7RIQ - chains A and H of the 13 polymer chains in the assembly; structure by X-ray diffraction, 3.00 A resolution.

Chain A:
Protein: DNA-directed RNA polymerase II subunit RPB1
Source organism: Saccharomyces cerevisiae (strain ATCC 204508 / S288c)
Notes: EC 2.7.7.6
UniProt: P04050 (RPB1_YEAST); residues 1-1733 here = UniProt positions 1-1733
Sequence (1733 residues; each row starts with the number of its first residue):
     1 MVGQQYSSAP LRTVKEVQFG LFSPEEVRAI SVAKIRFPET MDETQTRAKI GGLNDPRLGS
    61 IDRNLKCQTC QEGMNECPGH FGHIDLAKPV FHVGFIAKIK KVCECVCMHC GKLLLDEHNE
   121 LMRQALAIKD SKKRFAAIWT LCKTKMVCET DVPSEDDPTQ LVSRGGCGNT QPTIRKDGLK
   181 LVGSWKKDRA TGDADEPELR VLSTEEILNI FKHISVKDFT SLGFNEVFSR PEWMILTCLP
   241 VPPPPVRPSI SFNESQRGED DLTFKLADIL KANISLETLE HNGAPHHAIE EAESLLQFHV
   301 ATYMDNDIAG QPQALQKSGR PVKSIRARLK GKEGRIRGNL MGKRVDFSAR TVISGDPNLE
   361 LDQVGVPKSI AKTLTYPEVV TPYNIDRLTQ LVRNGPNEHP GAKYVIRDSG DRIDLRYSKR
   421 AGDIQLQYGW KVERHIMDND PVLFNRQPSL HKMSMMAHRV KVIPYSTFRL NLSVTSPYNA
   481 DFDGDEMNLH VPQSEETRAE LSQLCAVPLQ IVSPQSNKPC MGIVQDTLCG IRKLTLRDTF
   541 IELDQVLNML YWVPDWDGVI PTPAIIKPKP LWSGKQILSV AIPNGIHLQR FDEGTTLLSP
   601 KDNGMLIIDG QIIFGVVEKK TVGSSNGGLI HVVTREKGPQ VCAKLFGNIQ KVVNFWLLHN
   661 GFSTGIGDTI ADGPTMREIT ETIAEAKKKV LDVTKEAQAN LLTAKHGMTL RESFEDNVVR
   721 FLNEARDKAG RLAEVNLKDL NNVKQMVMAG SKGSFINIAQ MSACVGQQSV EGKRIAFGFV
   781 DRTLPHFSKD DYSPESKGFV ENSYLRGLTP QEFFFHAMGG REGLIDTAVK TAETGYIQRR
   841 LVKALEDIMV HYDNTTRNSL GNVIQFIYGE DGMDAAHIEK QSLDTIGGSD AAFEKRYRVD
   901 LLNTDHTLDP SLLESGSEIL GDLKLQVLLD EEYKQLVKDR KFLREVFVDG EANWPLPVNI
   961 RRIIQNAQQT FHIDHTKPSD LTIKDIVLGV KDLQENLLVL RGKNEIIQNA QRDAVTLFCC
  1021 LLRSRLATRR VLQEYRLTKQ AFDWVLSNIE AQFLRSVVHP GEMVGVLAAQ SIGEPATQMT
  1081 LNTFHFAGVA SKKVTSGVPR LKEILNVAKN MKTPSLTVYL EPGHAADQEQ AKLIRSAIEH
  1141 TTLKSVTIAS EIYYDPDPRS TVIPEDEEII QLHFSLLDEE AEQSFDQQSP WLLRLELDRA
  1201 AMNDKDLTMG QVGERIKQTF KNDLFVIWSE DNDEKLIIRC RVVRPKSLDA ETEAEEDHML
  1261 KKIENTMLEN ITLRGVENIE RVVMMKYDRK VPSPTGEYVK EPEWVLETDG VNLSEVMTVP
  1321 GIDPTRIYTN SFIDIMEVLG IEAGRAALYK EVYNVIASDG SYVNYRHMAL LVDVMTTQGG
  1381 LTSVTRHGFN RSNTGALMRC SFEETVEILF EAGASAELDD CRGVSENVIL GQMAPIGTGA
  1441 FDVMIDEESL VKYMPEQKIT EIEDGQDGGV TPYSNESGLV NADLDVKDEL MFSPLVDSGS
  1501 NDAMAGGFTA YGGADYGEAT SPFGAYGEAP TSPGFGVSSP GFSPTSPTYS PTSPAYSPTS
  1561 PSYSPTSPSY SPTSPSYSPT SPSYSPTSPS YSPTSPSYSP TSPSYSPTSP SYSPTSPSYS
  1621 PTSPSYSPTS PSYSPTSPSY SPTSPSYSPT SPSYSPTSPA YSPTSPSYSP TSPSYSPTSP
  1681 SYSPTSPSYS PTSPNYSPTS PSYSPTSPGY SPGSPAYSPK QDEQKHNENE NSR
Not modelled in the structure: 1-2, 154-160, 187-198, 250-256, 1082-1091, 1177-1187, 1447-1733
Curated features (UniProtKB/Swiss-Prot):
  - region: Pro-248 to Asp-260 (Lid loop), Asn-306 to Lys-323 (Rudder loop), Pro-810 to Glu-822 (Bridging helix)
  - binding site (Zn(2+)): Cys-67, Cys-70, Cys-77, His-80, Cys-107, Cys-110, Cys-148, Cys-167
  - binding site (Mg(2+)): Asp-481, Asp-483, Asp-485
  - modified residue: Thr-1471 (Phosphothreonine)
  - cross-link (Glycyl lysine isopeptide (Lys-Gly)): Lys-695 (interchain with G-Cter in ubiquitin), Lys-1246 (interchain with G-Cter in ubiquitin), Lys-1350 (interchain with G-Cter in ubiquitin)
  - natural variant: Ser-1653 to Pro-1659 (deletion: In strain: A364A)
  - mutagenesis: Lys-1246 (K1246R: Impairs ubiquitination during transcription stress)
Metal / ion sites: Zn2+ site 1: Cys-67, Cys-70, Cys-77, His-80; Zn2+ site 2: Cys-107, Cys-110, Cys-148; Mg2+: Asp-483 (shared with 1 residue of chain R)

Chain H:
Protein: DNA-directed RNA polymerases I, II, and III subunit RPABC3
Source organism: Saccharomyces cerevisiae (strain ATCC 204508 / S288c)
UniProt: P20436 (RPAB3_YEAST); residues 1-146 here = UniProt positions 1-146
Sequence (146 residues; numbered 1 to 146; the number before each row is that of its first residue):
     1 MSNTLFDDIF QVSEVDPGRY NKVCRIEAAS TTQDQCKLTL DINVELFPVA AQDSLTVTIA
    61 SSLNLEDTPA NDSSATRSWR PPQAGDRSLA DDYDYVMYGT AYKFEEVSKD LIAVYYSFGG
   121 LLMRLEGNYR NLNNLKQENA YLLIRR
Not modelled in the structure: 1, 64-75
Curated features (UniProtKB/Swiss-Prot):
  - region: Asp-16 to Thr-39 (Non-specific ssDNA binding)
  - modified residue: Ser-2 (N-acetylserine), Thr-68 (Phosphothreonine)

Interface between chain A and chain H:
Pairs across the interface (58; chain A residue first):
  Arg-537(A) / Tyr-20(H)
  Arg-537(A) / Val-23(H)
  Arg-537(A) / Gly-120(H)  hydrogen bond (side chain-backbone)
  Arg-537(A) / Leu-121(H)
  Arg-537(A) / Leu-122(H)
  Asp-538(A) / Tyr-20(H)
  Asp-538(A) / Asn-21(H)  hydrogen bond (side chain-backbone)
  Asp-538(A) / Lys-22(H)  hydrogen bond (side chain-backbone)
  Asp-538(A) / Val-23(H)
  Phe-540(A) / Val-23(H)  hydrophobic
  Phe-540(A) / Asn-43(H)
  Phe-540(A) / Leu-121(H)  hydrophobic
  Ile-560(A) / Ser-78(H)
  Ile-560(A) / Trp-79(H)  hydrogen bond (backbone-backbone)
  Thr-562(A) / Trp-79(H)
  Thr-562(A) / Tyr-98(H)
  Pro-563(A) / Trp-79(H)
  Pro-563(A) / Tyr-98(H)
  Ala-564(A) / Met-97(H)
  Ala-564(A) / Tyr-98(H)  hydrogen bond (backbone-backbone)
  Ile-565(A) / Asn-43(H)
  Ile-565(A) / Leu-46(H)  hydrophobic
  Ile-565(A) / Tyr-95(H)
  Ile-565(A) / Val-96(H)
  Ile-566(A) / Val-96(H)  hydrogen bond (backbone-backbone)
  Ile-566(A) / Tyr-141(H)  hydrophobic
  Lys-567(A) / Leu-89(H)
  Lys-567(A) / Asp-91(H)  salt bridge
  Lys-567(A) / Tyr-93(H)
  Lys-567(A) / Asp-94(H)
  Lys-567(A) / Tyr-95(H)
  Lys-567(A) / Val-96(H)
  Pro-568(A) / Asp-94(H)
  Leu-571(A) / Leu-46(H)  hydrophobic
  Trp-572(A) / Trp-79(H)  hydrophobic
  Ser-573(A) / Gly-119(H)  hydrogen bond (side chain-backbone)
  Lys-575(A) / Gly-120(H)
  Leu-597(A) / Tyr-102(H)  hydrogen bond (backbone-side chain)
  Leu-597(A) / Lys-103(H)
  Leu-597(A) / Tyr-115(H)  hydrophobic
  Leu-597(A) / Leu-122(H)
  Leu-598(A) / Arg-25(H)  hydrogen bond (backbone-side chain)
  Leu-598(A) / Thr-39(H)
  Leu-598(A) / Leu-122(H)
  Ser-599(A) / Arg-25(H)
  Ser-599(A) / Leu-122(H)
  Pro-600(A) / Arg-25(H)
  Lys-601(A) / Tyr-20(H)
  Asp-602(A) / Tyr-20(H)
  Leu-606(A) / Tyr-102(H)  hydrophobic
  Ile-613(A) / Tyr-102(H)  hydrophobic
  Ile-613(A) / Ser-117(H)  hydrogen bond (backbone-side chain)
  Ile-613(A) / Gly-120(H)
  Ile-613(A) / Leu-122(H)
  Phe-614(A) / Leu-122(H)  hydrophobic
  Asp-739(A) / Arg-19(H)  salt bridge
  Met-748(A) / Arg-19(H)
  Asp-974(A) / Lys-136(H)  hydrogen bond (backbone-side chain)
Also at the interface, not in a pair above, chain A (33 interface residues in all): Leu-543, Val-559, Pro-561, Lys-569, Pro-570, Ile-973
Also at the interface, not in a pair above, chain H (32 interface residues in all): Asp-41, Phe-118, Arg-124

Overview:
Chain A and chain H form an interface of 33 and 32 residues respectively; the contacts include 11 hydrogen
bonds and 2 salt bridges. Among the polar pairs are Lys-567(A)/Asp-91(H), Asp-739(A)/Arg-19(H) and
Arg-537(A)/Gly-120(H).
Here chain A is DNA-directed RNA polymerase II subunit RPB1 and chain H is DNA-directed RNA polymerases I, II,
and III subunit RPABC3, both from Saccharomyces cerevisiae (strain ATCC 204508 / S288c). Entry 7RIQ (RNA
polymerase II elongation complex scaffold 1 without polyamide) was determined by X-ray diffraction (same
publication as 7RIM, 7RIP, 7RIW, 7RIX and 7RIY).
